PDB entry 7AF5 | electron microscopy, 2.96 A resolution | chains C and J of the 9 polymer chains in the assembly

# Chain C
Name: 30S ribosomal protein S3
Organism: Escherichia coli
UniProt: C3SQX2 (C3SQX2_ECOLX); residue numbers follow UniProt; this construct covers 1-233
Sequence (233 residues; row label = number of the first residue in the row):
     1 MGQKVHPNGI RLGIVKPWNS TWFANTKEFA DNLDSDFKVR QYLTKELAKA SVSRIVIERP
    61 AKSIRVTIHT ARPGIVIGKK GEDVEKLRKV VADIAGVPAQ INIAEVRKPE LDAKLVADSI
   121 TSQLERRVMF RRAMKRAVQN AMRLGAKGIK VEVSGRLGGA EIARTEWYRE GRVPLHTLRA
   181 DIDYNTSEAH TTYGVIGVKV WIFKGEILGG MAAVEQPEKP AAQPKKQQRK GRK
Unresolved in the structure: 1, 213-233

# Chain J
Name: 30S ribosomal protein S10
Organism: Escherichia coli
UniProt: C3SQT7 (C3SQT7_ECOLX); residues 1-103 here = UniProt positions 1-103
Sequence (103 residues; each row starts with the number of its first residue):
     1 MQNQRIRIRL KAFDHRLIDQ ATAEIVETAK RTGAQVRGPI PLPTRKERFT VLISPHVNKD
    61 ARDQYEIRTH LRLVDIVEPT EKTVDALMRL DLAAGVDVQI SLG
Unresolved in the structure: 1-3, 103

# How chain C and chain J interact
Pairs across the interface (10):
  Thr-21(C) with Gly-95(J)
  Trp-22(C) with Phe-13(J)
  Phe-23(C) with Lys-11(J); Phe-13(J), hydrophobic; Thr-69(J); Gly-95(J); Asp-97(J)
  Phe-29(C) with Phe-13(J), hydrophobic
  Glu-58(C) with Ala-94(J)
  Arg-59(C) with Ala-94(J)
Also at the interface, not in a pair above, chain C (10 interface residues in all): Ala-24, Asn-25, Thr-26, Pro-60
Also at the interface, not in a pair above, chain J (9 interface residues in all): Ala-12, Arg-45, Ile-67

# Summary
10 residues of chain C face 9 of chain J across their interface.
Here chain C is 30S ribosomal protein S3 and chain J is 30S ribosomal protein S10, both from Escherichia coli.
Entry 7AF5 (Bacterial 30S ribosomal subunit assembly complex state I (head domain)) was determined by electron
microscopy, deposited together with 7AF3, 7AF8, 7AFA, 7AFD, 7AFH, 7AFI and 17 further entries.
